9PC6 - chains A and B of the 6 polymer chains in the assembly; structure by electron microscopy, 3.96 A resolution.

[Chain A (and B)]
Protein: 6-deoxyerythronolide-B synthase, RifR
From: Amycolatopsis mediterranei
Notes: EC 2.3.1.94; chain B of this document is another copy of the same molecule, construct and numbering; everything in this record applies to it too
UniProtKB: chimeric construct of O54666, Q7BUF9: residues 32-1581 from O54666 (O54666_AMYMD) positions 631-2180 (UniProt number = residue number + 599); residues 1592-1849 from Q7BUF9 positions 2-259 (UniProt number = residue number - 1590)
Sequence (1869 residues; each row starts with the number of its first residue):
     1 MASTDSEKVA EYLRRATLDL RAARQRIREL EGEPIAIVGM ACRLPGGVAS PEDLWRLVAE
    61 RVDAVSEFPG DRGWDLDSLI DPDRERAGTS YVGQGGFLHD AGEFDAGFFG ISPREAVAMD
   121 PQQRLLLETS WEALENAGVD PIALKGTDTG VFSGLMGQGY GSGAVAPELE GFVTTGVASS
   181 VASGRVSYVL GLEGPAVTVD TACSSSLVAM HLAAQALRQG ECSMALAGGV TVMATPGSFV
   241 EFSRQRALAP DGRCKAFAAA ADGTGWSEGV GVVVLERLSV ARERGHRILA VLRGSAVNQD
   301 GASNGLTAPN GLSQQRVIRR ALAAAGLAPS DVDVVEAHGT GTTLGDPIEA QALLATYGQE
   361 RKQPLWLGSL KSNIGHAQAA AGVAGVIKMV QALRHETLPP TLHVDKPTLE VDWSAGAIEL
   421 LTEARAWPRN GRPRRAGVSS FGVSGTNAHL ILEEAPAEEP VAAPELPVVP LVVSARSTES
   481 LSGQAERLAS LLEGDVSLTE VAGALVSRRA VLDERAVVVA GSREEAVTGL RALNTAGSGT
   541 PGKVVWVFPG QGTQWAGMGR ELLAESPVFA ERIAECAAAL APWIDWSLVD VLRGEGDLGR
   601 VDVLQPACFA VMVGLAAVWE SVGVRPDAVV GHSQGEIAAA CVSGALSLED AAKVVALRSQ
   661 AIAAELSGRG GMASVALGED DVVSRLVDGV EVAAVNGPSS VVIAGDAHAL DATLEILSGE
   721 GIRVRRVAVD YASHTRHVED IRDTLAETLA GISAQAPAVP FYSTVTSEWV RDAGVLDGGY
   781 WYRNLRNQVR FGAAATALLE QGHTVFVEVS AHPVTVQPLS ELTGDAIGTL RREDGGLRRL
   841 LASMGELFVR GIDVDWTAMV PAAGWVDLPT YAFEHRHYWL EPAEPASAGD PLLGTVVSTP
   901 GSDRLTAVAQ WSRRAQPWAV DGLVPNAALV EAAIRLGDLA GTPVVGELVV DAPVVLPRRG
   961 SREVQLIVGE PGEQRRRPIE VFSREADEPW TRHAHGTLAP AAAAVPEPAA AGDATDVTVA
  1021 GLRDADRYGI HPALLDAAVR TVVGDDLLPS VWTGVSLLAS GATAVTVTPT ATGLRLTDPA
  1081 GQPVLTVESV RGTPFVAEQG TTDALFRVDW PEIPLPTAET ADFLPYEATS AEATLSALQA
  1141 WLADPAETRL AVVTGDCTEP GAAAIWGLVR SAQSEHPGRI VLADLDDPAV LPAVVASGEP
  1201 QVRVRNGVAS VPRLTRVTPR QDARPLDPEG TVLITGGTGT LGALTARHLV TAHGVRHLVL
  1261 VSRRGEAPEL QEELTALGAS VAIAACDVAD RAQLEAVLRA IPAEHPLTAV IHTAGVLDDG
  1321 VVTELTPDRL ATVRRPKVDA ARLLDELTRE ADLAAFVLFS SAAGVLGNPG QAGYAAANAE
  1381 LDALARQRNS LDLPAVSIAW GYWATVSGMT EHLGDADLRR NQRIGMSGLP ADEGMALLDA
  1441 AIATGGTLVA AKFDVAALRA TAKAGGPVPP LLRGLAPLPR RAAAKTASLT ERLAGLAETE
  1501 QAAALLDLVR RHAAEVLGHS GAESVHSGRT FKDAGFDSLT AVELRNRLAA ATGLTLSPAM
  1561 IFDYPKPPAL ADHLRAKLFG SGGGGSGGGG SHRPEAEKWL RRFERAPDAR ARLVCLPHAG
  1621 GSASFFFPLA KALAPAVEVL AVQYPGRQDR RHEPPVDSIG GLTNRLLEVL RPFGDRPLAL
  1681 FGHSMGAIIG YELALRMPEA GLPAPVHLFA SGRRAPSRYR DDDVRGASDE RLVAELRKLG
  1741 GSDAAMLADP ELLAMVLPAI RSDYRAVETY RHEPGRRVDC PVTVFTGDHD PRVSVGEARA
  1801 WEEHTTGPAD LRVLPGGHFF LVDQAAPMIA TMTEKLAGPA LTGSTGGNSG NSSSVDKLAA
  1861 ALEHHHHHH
Disordered / not traced: 1577-1869 (chain B: 985-987, 1577-1869)
Differences from the reference sequence: expression tag (1-31, 1850-1869); linker (1582-1591)
Modified residues: Ser1538 (4'-phosphopanthetheine-serine; 4HH)
What the authors report for this chain:
  - catalytic residues: Cys203

[Interface between chain A and chain B]
Residue-residue contacts (164; chain A residue first):
  Ser6(A) - Ser6(B)
  Val9(A) - Val9(B)  hydrophobic
  Leu13(A) - Leu13(B)  hydrophobic
  Asp19(A) - Arg24(B)  salt bridge
  Leu20(A) - Thr17(B)
  Leu20(A) - Leu20(B)  hydrophobic
  Leu20(A) - Arg21(B)
  Leu20(A) - Arg24(B)
  Arg21(A) - Leu20(B)
  Arg24(A) - Asp19(B)  salt bridge
  Arg24(A) - Leu20(B)
  Ile27(A) - Ile27(B)  hydrophobic
  Leu30(A) - Leu30(B)  hydrophobic
  Lys145(A) - Ala302(B)
  Glu170(A) - Arg244(B)  salt bridge
  Gly171(A) - Glu241(B)
  Gly171(A) - Arg244(B)
  Thr174(A) - Glu241(B)
  Ser179(A) - Asp200(B)
  Ser180(A) - Asp200(B)  hydrogen bond (backbone-side chain)
  Ser180(A) - Thr201(B)
  Ser180(A) - Ala202(B)
  Ser180(A) - Ser444(B)  hydrogen bond
  Val181(A) - Ser444(B)
  Gly184(A) - Ser444(B)
  Arg185(A) - Leu306(B)
  Ser187(A) - Gln299(B)
  Tyr188(A) - Gly301(B)
  Tyr188(A) - Ser303(B)
  Tyr188(A) - Gly305(B)
  Tyr188(A) - Leu306(B)  hydrophobic
  Leu192(A) - Gln299(B)
  Leu192(A) - Asp300(B)
  Leu192(A) - Gly301(B)
  Glu193(A) - Asn298(B)
  Glu193(A) - Gln299(B)  hydrogen bond (backbone-backbone)
  Glu193(A) - Arg316(B)  salt bridge
  Gly194(A) - Gln299(B)  hydrogen bond (backbone-backbone)
  Pro195(A) - Val297(B)
  Ala196(A) - Thr201(B)
  Ala196(A) - Thr446(B)
  Thr198(A) - Val199(B)
  Thr198(A) - Asp200(B)  hydrogen bond
  Val199(A) - Thr198(B)
  Val199(A) - Val199(B)  hydrophobic
  Asp200(A) - Ser179(B)  hydrogen bond
  Asp200(A) - Ser180(B)  hydrogen bond (side chain-backbone)
  Asp200(A) - Thr198(B)  hydrogen bond (backbone-backbone)
  Thr201(A) - Ser180(B)
  Thr201(A) - Ala196(B)
  Ala202(A) - Ser180(B)
  Cys203(A) - Ser1538(B)
  Gln219(A) - Gln215(B)
  Glu241(A) - Gly171(B)  hydrogen bond (side chain-backbone)
  Glu241(A) - Thr174(B)
  Arg244(A) - Glu170(B)  salt bridge
  Arg244(A) - Gly171(B)
  Arg244(A) - Leu1539(B)
  Gln245(A) - Ser1538(B)
  Gln245(A) - Leu1539(B)
  Ala247(A) - Ser1538(B)
  Val297(A) - Pro195(B)
  Asn298(A) - Glu193(B)
  Gln299(A) - Ser187(B)
  Gln299(A) - Leu192(B)
  Gln299(A) - Glu193(B)  hydrogen bond (backbone-backbone)
  Gln299(A) - Gly194(B)  hydrogen bond (backbone-backbone)
  Asp300(A) - Leu192(B)
  Gly301(A) - Tyr188(B)
  Gly301(A) - Leu192(B)
  Ala302(A) - Lys145(B)
  Ala302(A) - Tyr188(B)  hydrophobic
  Ala302(A) - Gly191(B)
  Ser303(A) - Tyr188(B)
  Ser303(A) - Lys1532(B)  hydrogen bond (backbone-side chain)
  Asn304(A) - Lys1532(B)  hydrogen bond (backbone-side chain)
  Gly305(A) - Tyr188(B)
  Gly305(A) - Lys1532(B)
  Leu306(A) - Tyr188(B)  hydrophobic
  Thr307(A) - Ser1538(B)
  Arg316(A) - Glu193(B)  salt bridge
  Leu344(A) - Ser1538(B)
  Phe441(A) - Ser1538(B)
  Val443(A) - Ser1538(B)
  Ser444(A) - Ser180(B)  hydrogen bond
  Ser444(A) - Gly184(B)
  Thr446(A) - Ala196(B)
  Pro885(A) - Pro885(B)
  Val897(A) - Gln965(B)
  Ser898(A) - Gln965(B)  hydrogen bond (backbone-side chain)
  Ser898(A) - Arg984(B)  hydrogen bond
  Ser898(A) - Trp990(B)
  Thr899(A) - Arg904(B)
  Pro900(A) - Gln965(B)
  Pro900(A) - Ile967(B)
  Pro900(A) - Phe982(B)  hydrophobic
  Pro900(A) - Trp990(B)
  Arg904(A) - Thr899(B)
  Asp938(A) - Arg1480(B)  salt bridge
  Pro943(A) - Arg1480(B)
  Gln965(A) - Val897(B)
  Gln965(A) - Ser898(B)
  Gln965(A) - Pro900(B)
  Ile967(A) - Pro900(B)
  Phe982(A) - Pro900(B)  hydrophobic
  Arg984(A) - Ser898(B)  hydrogen bond
  Trp990(A) - Ser898(B)
  Trp990(A) - Pro900(B)
  Ala1003(A) - Pro1114(B)
  Leu1057(A) - Arg1480(B)  hydrogen bond (backbone-side chain)
  Leu1058(A) - Arg1480(B)
  Leu1058(A) - Arg1481(B)
  Ala1059(A) - Arg1480(B)
  Ala1059(A) - Arg1481(B)
  Ala1059(A) - Ala1483(B)  hydrophobic
  Ser1060(A) - Arg1481(B)  hydrogen bond (backbone-backbone)
  Ser1060(A) - Ala1482(B)
  Ser1060(A) - Ala1483(B)  hydrogen bond (backbone-backbone)
  Ala1062(A) - Ala1483(B)  hydrophobic
  Asp1078(A) - Arg1481(B)  salt bridge
  Asp1078(A) - Ala1484(B)
  Pro1079(A) - Ala1484(B)
  Pro1079(A) - Lys1485(B)
  Pro1079(A) - Ala1487(B)
  Ala1080(A) - Ala1487(B)  hydrophobic
  Gln1082(A) - Arg1481(B)
  Pro1083(A) - Arg1481(B)  hydrogen bond (backbone-side chain)
  Ile1113(A) - Ala1003(B)
  Pro1114(A) - Ala1003(B)
  Leu1115(A) - Ala1003(B)
  Arg1480(A) - Ile934(B)
  Arg1480(A) - Asp938(B)  salt bridge
  Arg1480(A) - Pro943(B)
  Arg1480(A) - Leu1057(B)  hydrogen bond (side chain-backbone)
  Arg1480(A) - Ser1060(B)  hydrogen bond (backbone-side chain)
  Arg1481(A) - Leu1058(B)
  Arg1481(A) - Ala1059(B)
  Arg1481(A) - Ser1060(B)  hydrogen bond (backbone-backbone)
  Arg1481(A) - Asp1078(B)  salt bridge
  Arg1481(A) - Pro1083(B)
  Ala1482(A) - Ser1060(B)
  Ala1483(A) - Ala1059(B)  hydrophobic
  Ala1483(A) - Ser1060(B)  hydrogen bond (backbone-backbone)
  Ala1483(A) - Gly1061(B)
  Ala1483(A) - Ala1062(B)  hydrophobic
  Ala1484(A) - Asp1078(B)
  Ala1484(A) - Pro1079(B)
  Ala1484(A) - Ala1080(B)  hydrophobic
  Lys1485(A) - Gly1061(B)  hydrogen bond (side chain-backbone)
  Lys1485(A) - Thr1063(B)
  Lys1485(A) - Pro1079(B)
  Thr1486(A) - Pro1079(B)
  Thr1486(A) - Ala1080(B)
  Ala1487(A) - Ala1080(B)  hydrophobic
  Glu1491(A) - Ala1080(B)
  Ser1538(A) - Cys203(B)
  Ser1538(A) - Phe242(B)
  Ser1538(A) - Gln245(B)
  Ser1538(A) - Ala247(B)
  Ser1538(A) - Trp266(B)
  Ser1538(A) - Thr307(B)
  Ser1538(A) - Val443(B)
  Leu1539(A) - Arg244(B)
  Leu1539(A) - Gln245(B)
Other interface residues (no listed pair), chain A (112 interface residues in all): Asp5, Thr17, Ala23, Gly191, Val197, Gln215, Glu221, Phe242, Ala308, Arg320, His338, Thr340, Gly442, Glu884, Gly901, Val908, Gly1061, Thr1063, Val1084, Ser1488, Phe1562
Other interface residues (no listed pair), chain B (102 interface residues in all): Glu31, Phe172, Val181, Gln219, Glu221, Asn304, Gly901, Val908, Ala1002, Gln1082, Val1084, Thr1486, Phe1562
From the paper, about this interface:
  - pairs named by the authors: Arg1480(A)-Asp938(B) (salt bridge), Arg1481(A)-Asp1078(B) (salt bridge)

[In short]
112 residues of chain A and 102 residues of chain B are in contact; the contacts include 26 hydrogen bonds and
10 salt bridges. Polar pairs include Asp19(A)-Arg24(B), Glu170(A)-Arg244(B) and Glu193(A)-Arg316(B). The paper
describes salt bridges between Arg1480(A) and Asp938(B) and Arg1481(A) and Asp1078(B). The paper reports the
catalytic residue Cys203(A).
Both chains are 6-deoxyerythronolide-B synthase, RifR (Amycolatopsis mediterranei). Entry 9PC6 (Antibody (1B2)
Bound Crosslinked Rifamycin Synthetase Module 1 with a C-terminal Type II Thioesterase) was determined by
electron microscopy (same publication as 9PAT and 9PAV).
